PDB entry 2V96 | X-ray diffraction, 2.40 A resolution | chains A and B

== Chain A (and B) ==
Molecule: Acetylcholinesterase
Source organism: Torpedo californica
Notes: EC 3.1.1.7; chain B of this document is another copy of the same molecule, construct and numbering; everything in this record applies to it too
UniProt: P04058 (ACES_TORCA); residues 1-537 here correspond to UniProt positions 22-558 (UniProt number = residue number + 21)
Sequence (537 residues; numbered 1 to 537; the number before each row is that of its first residue):
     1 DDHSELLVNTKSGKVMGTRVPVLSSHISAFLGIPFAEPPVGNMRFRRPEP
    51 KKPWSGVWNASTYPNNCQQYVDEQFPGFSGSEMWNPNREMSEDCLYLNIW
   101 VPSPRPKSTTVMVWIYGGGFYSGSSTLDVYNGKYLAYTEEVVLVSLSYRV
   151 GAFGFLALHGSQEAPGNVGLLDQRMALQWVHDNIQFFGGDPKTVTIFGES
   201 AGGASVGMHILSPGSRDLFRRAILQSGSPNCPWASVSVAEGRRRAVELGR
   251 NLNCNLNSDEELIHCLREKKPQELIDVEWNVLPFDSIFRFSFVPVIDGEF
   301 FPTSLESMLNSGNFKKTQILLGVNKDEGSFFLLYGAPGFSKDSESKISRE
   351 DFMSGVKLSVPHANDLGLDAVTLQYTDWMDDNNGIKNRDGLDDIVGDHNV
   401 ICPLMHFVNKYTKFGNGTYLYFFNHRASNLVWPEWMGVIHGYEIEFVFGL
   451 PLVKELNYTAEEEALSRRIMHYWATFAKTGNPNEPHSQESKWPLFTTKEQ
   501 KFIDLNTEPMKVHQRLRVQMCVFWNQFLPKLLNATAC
Disordered / not traced: 1-3, 486-489, 536-537 (chain B: 1-3, 537)
Disulfides: C67-C94, C254-C265, C402-C521
Covalent attachments: N-acetylglucosamine (NAG) linked to N59, N416
Residues lining bound ligands:
  - CFQ (1-(2-nitrophenyl)-2,2,2-trifluoroethyl]-arsenocholine), molecule 1: Y70, Y121, W279, S286, I287, F288, R289, F290, F331, Y334, G335
  - CFQ, molecule 2: D72, W84, G117, G118, G119, Y121, S122, Y130, E199, S200, F290, F330, F331, Y334, H440, G441, I444
Curated features (UniProtKB/Swiss-Prot):
  - active site: S200 (Acyl-ester intermediate), E327 (Charge relay system), H440 (Charge relay system)
  - glycosylation (N-linked (GlcNAc...) asparagine): N59, N416, N457, N533

== How chain A and chain B interact ==
Residue-residue contacts - 37 pairs, chain A then chain B:
  L366(A) with F527(B); K530(B); L531(B), hydrophobic
  D369(A) with K530(B)
  A370(A) with F527(B), hydrophobic
  L373(A) with Q519(B), hydrogen bond (backbone-side chain); F523(B), hydrophobic; F527(B), hydrophobic
  Q374(A) with L373(B); Q374(B)
  T376(A) with Q519(B), hydrogen bond (backbone-side chain)
  D377(A) with Q519(B)
  W378(A) with R515(B); V518(B); Q519(B), hydrogen bond (backbone-side chain); V522(B)
  M379(A) with Q514(B); R515(B); V518(B), hydrophobic
  R515(A) with W378(B); D381(B), salt bridge
  V518(A) with W378(B); M379(B), hydrophobic
  Q519(A) with L373(B), hydrogen bond (side chain-backbone); T376(B); W378(B), hydrogen bond (side chain-backbone)
  V522(A) with W378(B)
  F523(A) with L373(B), hydrophobic
  F527(A) with L366(B); A370(B), hydrophobic; L373(B), hydrophobic; L531(B), hydrophobic
  K530(A) with D365(B); L366(B); D369(B), salt bridge
  L531(A) with L366(B), hydrophobic
  T535(A) with A534(B)
Also at the interface, not in a pair above, chain A (20 interface residues in all): D365, A534
Also at the interface, not in a pair above, chain B (21 interface residues in all): D377

== Overview ==
The interface between chain A and chain B involves 20 residues on one side and 21 on the other; the contacts
include 5 hydrogen bonds and 2 salt bridges. Polar contacts include R515(A)-D381(B), K530(A)-D369(B) and
L373(A)-Q519(B). Ligands of chain A: compound CFQ.
Both chains are Acetylcholinesterase (Torpedo californica). Entry 2V96 (Structure of the unphotolysed complex
of TcAChE with 1-(2- nitrophenyl)-2,2,2-trifluoroethyl-arsenocholine at 100K) was determined by X-ray
diffraction, deposited together with 2V97, 2V98 and 2VA9.
